4LQF - chains H and L of the 3 polymer chains in the assembly; structure by X-ray diffraction, 2.30 A resolution.

Chain H:
Protein: Murine IgG2b A2C7 Heavy chain Fab domain
Source organism: Mus musculus
Notes: antibody fragment or engineered binder
Sequence (216 residues; row label = number of the first residue in the row):
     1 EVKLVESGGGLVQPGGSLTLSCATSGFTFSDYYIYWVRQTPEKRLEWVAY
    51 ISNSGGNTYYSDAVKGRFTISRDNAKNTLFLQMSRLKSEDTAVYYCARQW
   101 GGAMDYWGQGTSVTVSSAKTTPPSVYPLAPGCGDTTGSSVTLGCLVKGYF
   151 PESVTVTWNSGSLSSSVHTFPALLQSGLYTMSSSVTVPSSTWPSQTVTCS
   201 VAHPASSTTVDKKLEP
Unresolved in the structure: 1, 133-135
Disulfide bonds: Cys22-Cys96, Cys144-Cys199

Chain L:
Protein: Murine IgG2b A2C7 Light chain Fab domain
Source organism: Mus musculus
Notes: antibody fragment or engineered binder
Sequence (219 residues; numbered 1 to 219; the number before each row is that of its first residue):
     1 DVVMTQTPLSLPVSLGDQASISCRSSQSLIHTNGNTYLHWYLQKPGQSPK
    51 LLIYKVSNRFSGVPDRFSGSGSGTDFTLKISRVEAEDLGVYFCSQSTHIP
   101 PWTFGGGTKLEIKRADAAPTVSIFPTISEQLTSGGASVVCFLNNFYPKDI
   151 NVKWKIDGSERQNGVLNSWTDQDSKDSTYSMSSTLTLTKDEYERHNSYTC
   201 EATHKTSTSPIVKSFNRNE
Disulfide bonds: Cys23-Cys93, Cys140-Cys200
Metal / ion sites: Zn2+ site 1 near His98 (its only coordinating residue here); Zn2+ site 2 near Asp173 (its only coordinating residue here); Zn2+ site 3: Glu191, His195

Chain H / chain L interface:
Contacting residue pairs - 80 pairs, chain H then chain L:
  Tyr35(H) with Trp102(L), hydrogen bond
  Val37(H) with Phe104(L), hydrophobic
  Gln39(H) with Gln43(L), hydrogen bond
  Lys43(H) with Phe92(L)
  Arg44(H) with Gly106(L), hydrogen bond (side chain-backbone)
  Leu45(H) with Phe92(L), hydrophobic; Phe104(L)
  Trp47(H) with Pro100(L), hydrophobic; Pro101(L), hydrophobic; Trp102(L); Phe104(L)
  Tyr50(H) with Trp102(L), hydrophobic
  Tyr59(H) with Pro100(L), hydrophobic
  Tyr95(H) with Gln43(L), hydrogen bond; Ser48(L); Pro49(L)
  Trp100(H) with Tyr54(L); Phe60(L), hydrophobic
  Gly101(H) with Tyr54(L); Lys55(L)
  Gly102(H) with Tyr37(L); His39(L), hydrogen bond (backbone-side chain); Ser96(L), hydrogen bond (backbone-side chain)
  Ala103(H) with His39(L); Tyr41(L); Leu51(L), hydrophobic; Tyr54(L), hydrophobic
  Met104(H) with Tyr41(L), hydrogen bond (backbone-side chain); Leu51(L); Phe104(L), hydrophobic
  Asp105(H) with Leu51(L); Phe60(L)
  Tyr106(H) with Phe60(L), hydrophobic; Ser61(L)
  Trp107(H) with Tyr41(L); Ser48(L); Pro49(L)
  Gly108(H) with Ser48(L), hydrogen bond (backbone-side chain)
  Tyr126(H) with Ile127(L), hydrophobic; Glu129(L); Gln130(L); Ser133(L)
  Pro127(H) with Ile127(L)
  Leu128(H) with Phe124(L); Val139(L), hydrophobic; Phe141(L), hydrophobic
  Ala129(H) with Phe124(L); Pro125(L)
  Pro130(H) with Phe124(L)
  Gly131(H) with Pro125(L)
  Cys132(H) with Glu219(L), hydrogen bond (side chain-backbone)
  Thr141(H) with Ser122(L); Phe124(L); Asn143(L)
  Gly143(H) with Phe141(L)
  Leu145(H) with Ser137(L)
  Lys147(H) with Gln130(L)
  His168(H) with Asn143(L); Asn144(L), hydrogen bond; Asp173(L); Ser180(L)
  Thr169(H) with Thr170(L)
  Phe170(H) with Phe141(L), hydrophobic; Asn143(L); Ser168(L); Thr170(L); Ser180(L); Met181(L); Ser182(L)
  Pro171(H) with Ser168(L), hydrogen bond (backbone-side chain); Trp169(L)
  Leu173(H) with Leu166(L), hydrophobic; Asn167(L)
  Gln175(H) with Leu166(L)
  Ser182(H) with Phe141(L); Ser182(L), hydrogen bond
  Ser183(H) with Phe141(L)
  Ser184(H) with Phe141(L); Asn143(L), hydrogen bond
  Lys212(H) with Glu129(L), salt bridge
Other interface residues (no listed pair), chain H (45 interface residues in all): Glu46, Gln109, Val125, Leu142, Thr186
Other interface residues (no listed pair), chain L (45 interface residues in all): Leu9, Gln47, Ile123, Thr184, Thr186

In short:
The chain H/chain L interface involves 45 residues from each chain, with 13 hydrogen bonds and 1 salt bridge.
Among the polar pairs are Lys212(H)-Glu129(L), Tyr35(H)-Trp102(L) and Gln39(H)-Gln43(L). Glu191(L) and
His195(L) coordinate Zn2+ site 3.
Chain H is Murine IgG2b A2C7 Heavy chain Fab domain and chain L is Murine IgG2b A2C7 Light chain Fab domain,
both from Mus musculus; the structure, Structure of murine IgG2b A2C7-Fab in complex with vaccinia antigen
A33R at the resolution of 2.3 ..., was determined by X-ray diffraction (same publication as 4LU5).
